PDB entry 6WDS | electron microscopy, 2.90 A resolution | chains C and H of the 6 polymer chains in the assembly

Chain C:
Protein: viral protein 3
Organism: Enterovirus D68
UniProtKB: A0A097BW12 (A0A097BW12_9ENTO); residues 1-247 here correspond to UniProt positions 318-564 (UniProt number = residue number + 317)
Sequence (247 residues; each row starts with the number of its first residue):
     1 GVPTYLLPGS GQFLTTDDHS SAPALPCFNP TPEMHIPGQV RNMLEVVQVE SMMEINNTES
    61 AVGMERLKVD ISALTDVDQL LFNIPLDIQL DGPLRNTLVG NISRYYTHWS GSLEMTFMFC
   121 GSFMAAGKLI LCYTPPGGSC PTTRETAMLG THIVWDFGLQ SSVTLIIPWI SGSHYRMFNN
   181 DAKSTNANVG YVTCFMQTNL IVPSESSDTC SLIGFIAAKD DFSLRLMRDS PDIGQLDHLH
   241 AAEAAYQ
Unresolved in the structure: 246-247

Chain H:
Protein: EV68-159 heavy chain
Organism: Homo sapiens
Sequence (118 residues; numbered 1 to 118; the number before each row is that of its first residue):
     1 EVQLVESGGG LVKPGGLRLS CAASGFTFST YIMTWVRQAP GRGLEWVSSI STSSVYTFYA
    61 DSLKGRFTIS RDNAKNSVYL QMNSLRADDT AVYYCAREEG FRAYNLYWGQ GTLVTVSS
Unresolved in the structure: 1, 117-118

Interface between chain C and chain H:
Pairs across the interface - 15 pairs, chain C then chain H:
  Thr-58(C) / Gly-100(H)
  Glu-59(C) / Phe-101(H)
  Glu-59(C) / Arg-102(H)
  Ser-60(C) / Ile-32(H)
  Ser-60(C) / Gly-100(H)
  Val-62(C) / Tyr-56(H)
  Gly-63(C) / Tyr-56(H)
  Met-64(C) / Tyr-56(H)  hydrogen bond (backbone-side chain)
  Glu-65(C) / Ser-51(H)  hydrogen bond
  Glu-65(C) / Thr-52(H)
  Glu-65(C) / Ser-53(H)  hydrogen bond (side chain-backbone)
  Glu-65(C) / Tyr-56(H)
  Asp-70(C) / Ser-29(H)
  Thr-209(C) / Thr-27(H)
  Thr-209(C) / Ser-29(H)
Also at the interface, not in a pair above, chain C (11 interface residues in all): Ser-72, Asp-208
Also at the interface, not in a pair above, chain H (13 interface residues in all): Thr-30, Ser-54, Phe-58

In short:
Chain C and chain H form an interface of 11 and 13 residues respectively; the contacts include 3 hydrogen
bonds. Among the polar pairs are Met-64(C)/Tyr-56(H), Glu-65(C)/Ser-51(H) and Glu-65(C)/Ser-53(H).
Chain C is viral protein 3 (Enterovirus D68) and chain H is EV68-159 heavy chain (Homo sapiens); the
structure, Enterovirus D68 in complex with human monoclonal antibody EV68-159, was determined by electron
microscopy, deposited together with 6WDT.
